Entry 6XE0 (electron microscopy, 6.80 A resolution (low resolution: residue-level contacts below are approximate; hydrogen-bond / salt-bridge calls are withheld)); this record covers chains M and W of the 22 polymer chains in the assembly.

[Chain M]
Molecule: 30S ribosomal protein S14
Organism: Escherichia coli (strain K12)
UniProtKB: P0AG59 (RS14_ECOLI); the author numbering skips numbers that UniProt does not, so the offset changes along the chain: 1-35 = UniProt 2-36; 37-101 = UniProt 37-101
Chain sequence (100 residues; each row starts with the number of its first residue; note: 1 number in that range is skipped by the numbering (no residue carries it; nothing is unmodelled there)):
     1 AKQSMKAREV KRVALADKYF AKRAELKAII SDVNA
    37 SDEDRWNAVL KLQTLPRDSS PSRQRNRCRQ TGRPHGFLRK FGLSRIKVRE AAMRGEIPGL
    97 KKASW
Disordered / not traced: 37-40

[Chain W]
Molecule: 16s rRNA
Organism: Escherichia coli K-12
Sequence (1539 nucleotides; each row starts with the number of its first residue):
     2 AAUUGAAGAG UUUGAUCAUG GCUCAGAUUG AACGCUGGCG GCAGGCCUAA CACAUGCAAG
    62 UCGAACGGUA ACAGGAAGAA GCUUGCUUCU UUGCUGACGA GUGGCGGACG GGUGAGUAAU
   122 GUCUGGGAAA CUGCCUGAUG GAGGGGGAUA ACUACUGGAA ACGGUAGCUA AUACCGCAUA
   182 ACGUCGCAAG ACCAAAGAGG GGGACCUUCG GGCCUCUUGC CAUCGGAUGU GCCCAGAUGG
   242 GAUUAGCUAG UAGGUGGGGU AACGGCUCAC CUAGGCGACG AUCCCUAGCU GGUCUGAGAG
   302 GAUGACCAGC CACACUGGAA CUGAGACACG GUCCAGACUC CUACGGGAGG CAGCAGUGGG
   362 GAAUAUUGCA CAAUGGGCGC AAGCCUGAUG CAGCCAUGCC GCGUGUAUGA AGAAGGCCUU
   422 CGGGUUGUAA AGUACUUUCA GCGGGGAGGA AGGGAGUAAA GUUAAUACCU UUGCUCAUUG
   482 ACGUUACCCG CAGAAGAAGC ACCGGCUAAC UCCGUGCCAG CAGCCGCGGU AAUACGGAGG
   542 GUGCAAGCGU UAAUCGGAAU UACUGGGCGU AAAGCGCACG CAGGCGGUUU GUUAAGUCAG
   602 AUGUGAAAUC CCCGGGCUCA ACCUGGGAAC UGCAUCUGAU ACUGGCAAGC UUGAGUCUCG
   662 UAGAGGGGGG UAGAAUUCCA GGUGUAGCGG UGAAAUGCGU AGAGAUCUGG AGGAAUACCG
   722 GUGGCGAAGG CGGCCCCCUG GACGAAGACU GACGCUCAGG UGCGAAAGCG UGGGGAGCAA
   782 ACAGGAUUAG AUACCCUGGU AGUCCACGCC GUAAACGAUG UCGACUUGGA GGUUGUGCCC
   842 UUGAGGCGUG GCUUCCGGAG CUAACGCGUU AAGUCGACCG CCUGGGGAGU ACGGCCGCAA
   902 GGUUAAAACU CAAAUGAAUU GACGGGGGCC CGCACAAGCG GUGGAGCAUG UGGUUUAAUU
   962 CGAUGCAACG CGAAGAACCU UACCUGGUCU UGACAUCCAC GGAAGUUUUC AGAGAUGAGA
  1022 AUGUGCCUUC GGGAACCGUG AGACAGGUGC UGCAUGGCUG UCGUCAGCUC GUGUUGUGAA
  1082 AUGUUGGGUU AAGUCCCGCA ACGAGCGCAA CCCUUAUCCU UUGUUGCCAG CGGUCCGGCC
  1142 GGGAACUCAA AGGAGACUGC CAGUGAUAAA CUGGAGGAAG GUGGGGAUGA CGUCAAGUCA
  1202 UCAUGGCCCU UACGACCAGG GCUACACACG UGCUACAAUG GCGCAUACAA AGAGAAGCGA
  1262 CCUCGCGAGA GCAAGCGGAC CUCAUAAAGU GCGUCGUAGU CCGGAUUGGA GUCUGCAACU
  1322 CGACUCCAUG AAGUCGGAAU CGCUAGUAAU CGUGGAUCAG AAUGCCACGG UGAAUACGUU
  1382 CCCGGGCCUU GUACACACCG CCCGUCACAC CAUGGGAGUG GGUUGCAAAA GAAGUAGGUA
  1442 GCUUAACCUU CGGGAGGGCG CUUACCACUU UGUGAUUCAU GACUGGGGUG AAGUCGUAAC
  1502 AAGGUAACCG UAGGGGAACC UGCGGUUGGA UCACCUCCU

[Chain M / chain W interface]
Pairs across the interface (87):
  Ala-1(M) with G1048(W); U1049(W); C1203(W)
  Lys-2(M) with G1048(W); U1049(W); A1216(W)
  Gln-3(M) with A994(W); C995(W); G1047(W); G1048(W)
  Ser-4(M) with A1216(W); C1217(W)
  Met-5(M) with U981(W); U982(W); A983(W)
  Ala-7(M) with A994(W)
  Arg-8(M) with U981(W); A983(W); C1217(W); C1218(W)
  Lys-11(M) with C1218(W)
  Arg-12(M) with C980(W)
  Lys-18(M) with U1007(W)
  Phe-20(M) with C1317(W)
  Ala-21(M) with A1257(W)
  Arg-23(M) with U1008(W)
  Lys-27(M) with C1317(W); A1318(W)
  Asp-32(M) with U1315(W)
  Asn-34(M) with G1272(W)
  Gln-49(M) with C1317(W); A1318(W)
  Arg-53(M) with G1220(W); C1317(W)
  Asp-54(M) with C1218(W); A1219(W)
  Ser-56(M) with G1316(W); C1317(W)
  Pro-57(M) with C1317(W)
  Ser-58(M) with C979(W); C980(W); G1316(W); A1318(W); A1360(W)
  Arg-59(M) with C979(W); C980(W); A1219(W); G1220(W)
  Arg-61(M) with G976(W); A977(W); U981(W)
  Asn-62(M) with C1359(W)
  Arg-63(M) with U981(W); U982(W)
  Thr-67(M) with U1202(W); C1203(W)
  Arg-69(M) with A974(W); U1202(W)
  Pro-70(M) with U981(W); U982(W)
  His-71(M) with A974(W); G976(W); A977(W)
  Gly-72(M) with A975(W); G976(W)
  Phe-73(M) with U1358(W)
  Leu-74(M) with A1357(W); U1358(W)
  Arg-75(M) with U1358(W); C1359(W); A1360(W)
  Lys-76(M) with G1255(W)
  Arg-81(M) with G973(W); A974(W)
  Ile-82(M) with U1202(W)
  Arg-85(M) with C1059(W); U1060(W)
  Lys-98(M) with A1188(W); U1189(W)
  Ser-100(M) with C1114(W); G1186(W); G1187(W); A1188(W)
  Trp-101(M) with G1186(W); G1187(W); A1368(W); C1369(W)
Also at the interface, not in a pair above, chain M (42 interface residues in all): Lys-83
Also at the interface, not in a pair above, chain W (49 interface residues in all): U1115, A1204, G1215, A1254, C1314

[Overview]
The interface between chain M and chain W involves 42 residues on one side and 49 on the other.
Chain M is 30S ribosomal protein S14 (Escherichia coli (strain K12)) and chain W is 16s rRNA (Escherichia coli
K-12); the structure, Cryo-EM structure of NusG-CTD bound to 70S ribosome (30S: NusG-CTD fragment), was
determined by electron microscopy.
